PDB entry 7WWV | electron microscopy, 3.20 A resolution | chains E and O of the 11 polymer chains in the assembly

[Chain E]
Name: Csy3
Organism: Vibrio phage ICP1_2011_A
UniProtKB: M1Q7R8 (M1Q7R8_9CAUD); residue numbers follow UniProt; this construct covers 1-306
Sequence (327 residues; each row starts with the number of its first residue; numbers below 1 keep their minus sign (Met-20 is residue -20)):
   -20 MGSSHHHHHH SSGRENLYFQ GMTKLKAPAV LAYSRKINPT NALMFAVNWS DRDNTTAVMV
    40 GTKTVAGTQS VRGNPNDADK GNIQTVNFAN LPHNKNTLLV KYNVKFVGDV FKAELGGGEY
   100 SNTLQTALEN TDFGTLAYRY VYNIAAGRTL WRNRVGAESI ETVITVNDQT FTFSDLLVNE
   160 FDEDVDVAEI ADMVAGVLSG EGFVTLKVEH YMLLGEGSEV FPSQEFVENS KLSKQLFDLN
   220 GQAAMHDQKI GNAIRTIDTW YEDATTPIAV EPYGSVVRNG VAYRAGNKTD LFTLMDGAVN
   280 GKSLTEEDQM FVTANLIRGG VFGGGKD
Unresolved in the structure: -20 to 2, 304-306
Differences from the reference sequence: initiating methionine (-20); expression tag (-19 to 0)

[Chain O]
Molecule: target strand DNA
Organism: Vibrio phage ICP1_2011_A
Sequence (60 nucleotides; each row starts with the number of its first residue; numbers below 1 keep their minus sign (DC-10 is residue -10)):
   -10 CGTTTACAGC AATTTAAATA GGGAAGATAA GCAAAGGGTT GACGAAAGCC CTTTGTCCCT
Unresolved in the structure: -10 to 2, 49

[How chain E and chain O interact]
Pairs across the interface - 17 pairs, chain E then chain O:
  Ala8(E) - DA18(O)  sugar contact
  Val9(E) - DA19(O)  sugar contact
  Thr47(E) - DG10(O)  base contact
  Gln48(E) - DT8(O)  phosphate contact
  Gln48(E) - DA9(O)  sugar contact
  Val50(E) - DG11(O)  sugar contact
  Lys59(E) - DT8(O)  sugar contact
  Gly60(E) - DT8(O)  base contact
  Asn61(E) - DA9(O)  sugar contact
  Asn61(E) - DG10(O)  hydrogen bond to the base
  Ile62(E) - DA9(O)  sugar contact
  Gln63(E) - DA9(O)  phosphate contact
  Gln63(E) - DG10(O)  base contact
  Phe205(E) - DA14(O)  base contact
  Ser212(E) - DG10(O)  hydrogen bond to the base
  Val300(E) - DT17(O)  base contact
  Val300(E) - DA18(O)  base contact
Interface residues without a listed pair, chain E (17 interface residues in all): Ser49, Glu207, Gly302, Gly303
Interface residues without a listed pair, chain O (9 interface residues in all): DG15

[Overview]
17 residues of chain E and 9 residues of chain O are in contact, with 2 hydrogen bonds. Polar pairs include
Asn61(E)-DG10(O) and Ser212(E)-DG10(O).
Here chain E is Csy3 and chain O is target strand DNA, both from Vibrio phage ICP1_2011_A. Entry 7WWV (DNA
bound-ICP1 Csy complex) was determined by electron microscopy, deposited together with 7WKO, 7WKP and 7WWU.
